5MLU - chains A and I of the 11 polymer chains in the assembly; structure by X-ray diffraction, 2.80 A resolution.

[Chain A]
Molecule: Histone H3.2
Source organism: Xenopus laevis
UniProtKB: P84233 (H32_XENLA); residues 39-135 here correspond to UniProt positions 40-136 (UniProt number = residue number + 1)
Sequence (97 residues; numbered 39 to 135; the number before each row is that of its first residue):
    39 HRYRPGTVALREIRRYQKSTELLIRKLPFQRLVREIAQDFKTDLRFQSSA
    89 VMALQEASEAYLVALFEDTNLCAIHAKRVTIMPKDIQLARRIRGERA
Differences from the reference sequence: variant Ala102 (Gly103 in P84233)
Curated features (UniProtKB/Swiss-Prot):
  - modified residue: Tyr41 (Phosphotyrosine), Lys56 (N6,N6,N6-trimethyllysine), Ser57 (Phosphoserine), Lys64 (N6-(2-hydroxyisobutyryl)lysine), Lys79 (N6,N6,N6-trimethyllysine), Thr80 (Phosphothreonine), Ser86 (Phosphoserine), Thr107 (Phosphothreonine), Lys115 (N6-acetyllysine), Lys122 (N6-(2-hydroxyisobutyryl)lysine)
  - lipidation: Cys110 (S-palmitoyl cysteine)
Bound ions: Mn2+: Asp77 (shared with 1 residue of chain H)

[Chain I]
Molecule: 145-nt DNA strand
Source organism: Escherichia coli
Sequence (145 nucleotides; numbered -72 to 72; the number before each row is that of its first residue; numbers below 1 keep their minus sign (DA-72 is residue -72)):
   -72 ATCGATGTATATATCTGACACGTGCCTGGAGACTAGGGAGTAATCCCCTT
   -22 GGCGGTTAAAACGCGGGGGACAGCGCGTACGTGCGTTTAAGCGGTGCTAG
    28 AGCTGTCTACGACCAATTGAGCGGCCTCGGCACCGGGATTCTGAT
Bound ions: Mn2+ site 1 near DA-72 (its only coordinating residue here); Mn2+ site 2 near DA-34 (its only coordinating residue here)

[Chain A / chain I interface]
Residue-residue contacts - 20 pairs, chain A then chain I:
  Arg40(A) - DG70(I)  sugar contact
  Arg40(A) - DA71(I)  phosphate contact
  Tyr41(A) - DG70(I)  sugar contact
  Arg42(A) - DG-5(I)  salt bridge to the phosphate
  Arg42(A) - DG70(I)  hydrogen bond to the phosphate
  Pro43(A) - DG-6(I)  phosphate contact
  Pro43(A) - DG-5(I)  sugar contact
  Thr45(A) - DG70(I)  hydrogen bond to the phosphate
  Arg72(A) - DT-23(I)  salt bridge to the phosphate
  Arg83(A) - DT-24(I)  phosphate contact
  Arg83(A) - DT-23(I)  phosphate contact
  Phe84(A) - DT-24(I)  phosphate contact
  Phe84(A) - DT-23(I)  hydrogen bond to the phosphate
  Gln85(A) - DT-24(I)  phosphate contact
  Ser86(A) - DT-24(I)  hydrogen bond to the phosphate
  Arg116(A) - DA-3(I)  phosphate contact
  Arg116(A) - DC-2(I)  phosphate contact
  Val117(A) - DA-3(I)  hydrogen bond to the phosphate
  Thr118(A) - DG-4(I)  phosphate contact
  Thr118(A) - DA-3(I)  hydrogen bond to the phosphate
Other interface residues (no listed pair), chain A (17 interface residues in all): His39, Arg63, Lys115, Met120
Other interface residues (no listed pair), chain I (13 interface residues in all): DA-14, DA-13, DG-8, DT69

[Summary]
17 residues of chain A and 13 residues of chain I are in contact, with 6 hydrogen bonds and 2 salt bridges.
Polar contacts include Arg42(A)-DG70(I), Thr45(A)-DG70(I) and Phe84(A)-DT-23(I).
Here chain A is Histone H3.2 (Xenopus laevis) and chain I is a 145-nt DNA strand (Escherichia coli). Entry
5MLU (Crystal structure of the PFV GAG CBS bound to a mononucleosome) was determined by X-ray diffraction.
